Entry 4ES2 (X-ray diffraction, 1.30 A resolution); this record covers chain A.

Chain A:
Protein: BH0342 protein
Organism: Bacillus halodurans
Notes: EC 3.1.-.-
UniProtKB: Q9KFX8 (Q9KFX8_BACHD); residue numbers follow UniProt; this construct covers 1-96
Sequence (100 residues; numbered -3 to 96; the number before each row is that of its first residue; numbers below 1 keep their minus sign (Gly-3 is residue -3)):
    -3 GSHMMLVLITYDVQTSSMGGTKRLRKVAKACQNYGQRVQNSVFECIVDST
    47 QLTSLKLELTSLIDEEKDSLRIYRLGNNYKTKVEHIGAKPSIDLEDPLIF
Disordered / not traced: -3 to -2, 11-12, 73-74, 76, 88-96
Sequence notes: expression tag (-3 to 0)
Swiss-Prot annotation at these positions:
  - binding site (Mg(2+)): Asp8
  - mutagenesis: Asp8 (D8N: Loss of dsDNase activity)
What the authors report for this chain:
  - catalytic residues: Asp8
  - mutagenesis - D8N: decreased catalytic activity
  - mutagenesis - D8N (32-fold): increased binding to Mg2+
  - mutagenesis - D8N (Kd = 773 mum): unchanged binding to Mn2+

Overview:
From UniProt: Mg2+-binding residue Asp8 and one mutagenesis site. The paper reports the catalytic residue
Asp8; D8N reduces catalytic activity.
Chain A is BH0342 protein (Bacillus halodurans); the structure, Double-stranded Endonuclease Activity in B.
halodurans Clustered Regularly Interspaced Short Palindromic Repeats (CRISPR)-associated Cas2 Protein, was
determined by X-ray diffraction, deposited together with 4ES1 and 4ES3.
